7LG3 - chains A and C of the 3 polymer chains in the assembly; structure by X-ray diffraction, 2.30 A resolution.

[Chain A]
Protein: MHC class I antigen
Organism: Homo sapiens
UniProtKB: U5YJM1 (U5YJM1_HUMAN); residues 1-274 here correspond to UniProt positions 25-298 (UniProt number = residue number + 24)
Sequence (274 residues; numbered 1 to 274; the number before each row is that of its first residue):
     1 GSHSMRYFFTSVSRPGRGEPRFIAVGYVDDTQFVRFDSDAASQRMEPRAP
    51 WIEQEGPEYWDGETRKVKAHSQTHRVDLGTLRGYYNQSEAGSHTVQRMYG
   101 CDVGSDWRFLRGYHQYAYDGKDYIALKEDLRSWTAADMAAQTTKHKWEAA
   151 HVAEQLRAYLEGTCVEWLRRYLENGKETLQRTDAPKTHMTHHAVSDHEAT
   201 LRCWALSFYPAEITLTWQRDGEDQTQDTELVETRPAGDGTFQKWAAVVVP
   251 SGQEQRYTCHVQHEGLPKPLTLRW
Disulfides: Cys-101/Cys-164, Cys-203/Cys-259

[Chain C]
Protein: Non-structural protein 7
UniProtKB: P0DTD1 (R1AB_SARS2); residues 1-9 here correspond to UniProt positions 3886-3894 (UniProt number = residue number + 3885)
Sequence (9 residues; each row starts with the number of its first residue):
     1 KLWAQCVQL

[Interface between chain A and chain C]
Residue-residue contacts (41; chain A residue first):
  Met-5(A) / Lys-1(C)
  Tyr-7(A) / Lys-1(C)  hydrogen bond (side chain-backbone)
  Tyr-7(A) / Leu-2(C)  hydrophobic
  Phe-9(A) / Leu-2(C)  hydrophobic
  Met-45(A) / Leu-2(C)  hydrophobic
  Tyr-59(A) / Lys-1(C)
  Glu-63(A) / Lys-1(C)
  Glu-63(A) / Leu-2(C)  hydrogen bond (side chain-backbone)
  Lys-66(A) / Leu-2(C)  hydrogen bond (side chain-backbone)
  Lys-66(A) / Ala-4(C)
  Val-67(A) / Leu-2(C)
  His-70(A) / Leu-2(C)
  His-70(A) / Trp-3(C)  hydrogen bond (side chain-backbone)
  Thr-73(A) / Cys-6(C)
  Thr-73(A) / Val-7(C)
  Val-76(A) / Gln-8(C)
  Asp-77(A) / Gln-8(C)
  Asp-77(A) / Leu-9(C)  hydrogen bond (side chain-backbone)
  Thr-80(A) / Leu-9(C)
  Leu-81(A) / Leu-9(C)  hydrophobic
  Tyr-84(A) / Leu-9(C)  hydrogen bond (side chain-backbone)
  Arg-97(A) / Trp-3(C)
  Tyr-99(A) / Leu-2(C)
  Tyr-99(A) / Trp-3(C)  hydrogen bond (side chain-backbone)
  Tyr-116(A) / Val-7(C)
  Tyr-116(A) / Leu-9(C)  hydrophobic
  Tyr-123(A) / Leu-9(C)  hydrophobic
  Thr-143(A) / Leu-9(C)  hydrogen bond (side chain-backbone)
  Lys-146(A) / Gln-8(C)  hydrogen bond (side chain-backbone)
  Lys-146(A) / Leu-9(C)  hydrogen bond (side chain-backbone)
  Trp-147(A) / Val-7(C)  hydrophobic
  Trp-147(A) / Gln-8(C)  hydrogen bond (side chain-backbone)
  Trp-147(A) / Leu-9(C)  hydrophobic
  Gln-155(A) / Trp-3(C)
  Gln-155(A) / Gln-5(C)  hydrogen bond
  Leu-156(A) / Trp-3(C)
  Tyr-159(A) / Lys-1(C)  hydrogen bond (side chain-backbone)
  Tyr-159(A) / Leu-2(C)
  Tyr-159(A) / Trp-3(C)
  Trp-167(A) / Lys-1(C)
  Tyr-171(A) / Lys-1(C)  hydrogen bond (side chain-backbone)
Also at the interface, not in a pair above, chain A (32 interface residues in all): Ala-69, His-114, Ile-124, Val-152, Thr-163

[Summary]
32 residues of chain A and 9 residues of chain C are in contact, with 14 hydrogen bonds. Among the polar pairs
are Tyr-7(A)/Lys-1(C), Glu-63(A)/Leu-2(C) and Lys-66(A)/Leu-2(C).
Chain A is MHC class I antigen (Homo sapiens) and chain C is Non-structural protein 7; the structure, Human
leukocyte antigen A*0201 in complex with SARS-CoV2 epitope KLWAQCVQL, was determined by X-ray diffraction.
